Entry 8AAE (X-ray diffraction, 1.15 A resolution); this record covers chain A.

== Chain A ==
Name: Carbonic anhydrase 2
From: Homo sapiens
Notes: EC 4.2.1.1
Reference sequence: P00918 (CAH2_HUMAN); residues 1-260 here = UniProt positions 1-260
Amino-acid sequence (260 residues; row label = number of the first residue in the row):
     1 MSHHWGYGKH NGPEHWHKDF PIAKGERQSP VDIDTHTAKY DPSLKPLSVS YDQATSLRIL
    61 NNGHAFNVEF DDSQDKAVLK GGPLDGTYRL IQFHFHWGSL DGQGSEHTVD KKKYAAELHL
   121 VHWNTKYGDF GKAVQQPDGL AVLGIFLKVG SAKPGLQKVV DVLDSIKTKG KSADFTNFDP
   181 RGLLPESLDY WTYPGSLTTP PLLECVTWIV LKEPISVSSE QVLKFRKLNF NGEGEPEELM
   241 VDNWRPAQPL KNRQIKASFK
Unresolved in the structure: 1-2
UniProt features mapped onto this chain:
  - active site: His64 (Proton donor/acceptor)
  - binding site (Zn(2+)): His94, His96, His119
  - binding site (substrate): Thr198, Thr199
  - site: Tyr7 (Fine-tunes the proton-transfer properties of H-64), Asn62 (Fine-tunes the proton-transfer properties of H-64), Asn67 (Fine-tunes the proton-transfer properties of H-64), Gln92 (Involved in the binding of some activators, including histamine and L-histidine)
  - modified residue: Ser2 (N-acetylserine), Ser165 (Phosphoserine), Ser172 (Phosphoserine)
  - natural variant: Lys18 (K18E: In Jogjakarta), Gln92 (Q92P: In OPTB3), His94 (H94Y: In OPTB3 loss of activity), His107 (H107Y: In OPTB3), Gly144 (G144R: In OPTB3), Pro236 (P236H: In Melbourne)
  - mutagenesis: Trp5 (W5A: Impaired activity, not rescued by 4-methylimidazole (4-MI); when associated with W-64), Tyr7 (Y7F: Enhanced activity; Y7H: Reduced proton transfer rate), Asn62 (N62A: Reduced activity; N62D: Strongly reduced activity; N62H: Reduced proton transfer; when associated with A-64; N62L: Reduced activity; N62T: Reduced activity; N62V: Reduced activity), His64 (H64A: Reduced CO(2) hydrase activity, rescued by 4-methylimidazole (4-MI). Reduced proton transfer; when associated with H-62. Enhanced proton transfer; when associated with H-67 ...), Ala65 (A65F: Reduced activity; A65S: 2-fold decrease in enzyme efficiency, as determined by kcat/KM ratio, and efficiently inhibited by chlorzolamide; when associated with Q-67), Asn67 (N67H: Enhanced proton transfer; when associated with A-64; N67L: Reduced activity ...), His94 (H94C/D/E/N/Q: Strongly reduced CO(2) hydrase and p-nitrophenyl acetate esterase activities, impaired stability of zinc binding), Glu106 (E106A/Q: Strongly reduced CO(2) hydrase activity; E106D: Normal CO(2) hydrase activity), Glu117 (E117Q: Strongly reduced activity and sulfonamide affinity), His119 (H119D/N/Q: Reduced activity; H119E: Strongly reduced activity), Val121 (V121A/G/I/L/S: Reduced CO(2) hydrase and p-nitrophenyl acetate esterase activities; V121K/R: Strongly reduced CO(2) hydrase and p-nitrophenyl acetate esterase activities), Val142 (V142F/Y: Strongly impaired activity; V142G: Weakly impaired activity; V142H: Impaired activity), 4 further mutagenesis entries in UniProt
Ion coordination: Zn2+: His94, His96, His119 (together with Para-Carborane propyl-sulfonamide)
Small-molecule neighbours: Para-Carborane propyl-sulfonamide (P8B): Ile91, Gln92, His94, His96, Glu106, His119, Val121, Phe130, Val134, Leu140, Val142, Ser196, Leu197, Thr198, Thr199, Pro200, Pro201, Trp208

== Overview ==
Bound to chain A: Para-Carborane propyl-sulfonamide. His94, His96 and His119 form the Zn2+ site. Curated
annotation (UniProt) lists active-site residue His64, 3 Zn2+-binding residues, substrate-binding residues
Thr198 and Thr199 and 16 mutagenesis sites.
Chain A is Carbonic anhydrase 2 (Homo sapiens); the structure, CAII in complex with
para-carboran-propylsulfonamid, was determined by X-ray diffraction together with 8AA6 from the same study.
